Entry 5L6K (X-ray diffraction, 1.70 A resolution); this record covers chains B and D of the 6 polymer chains in the assembly.

# Chain B
Name: Carbonic anhydrase 2
From: Homo sapiens
Notes: EC 4.2.1.1
Reference sequence: P00918 (CAH2_HUMAN); residue numbers follow UniProt; this construct covers 1-260
Sequence (260 residues; numbered 1 to 260; the number before each row is that of its first residue):
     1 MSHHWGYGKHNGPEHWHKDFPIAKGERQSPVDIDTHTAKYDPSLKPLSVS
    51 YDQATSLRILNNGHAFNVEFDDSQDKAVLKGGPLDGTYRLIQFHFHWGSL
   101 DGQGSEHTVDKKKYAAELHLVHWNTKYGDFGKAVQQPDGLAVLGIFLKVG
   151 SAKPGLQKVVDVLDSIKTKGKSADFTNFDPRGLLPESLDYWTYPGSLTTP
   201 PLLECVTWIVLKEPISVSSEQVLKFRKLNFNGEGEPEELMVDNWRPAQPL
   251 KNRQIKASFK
Not modelled in the structure: 1
Metal / ion sites: Zn2+: His-94, His-96, His-119 (shared with 4SO_305(D) of chain D)
Swiss-Prot annotation at these positions:
  - active site: His-64 (Proton donor/acceptor)
  - binding site (Zn(2+)): His-94, His-96, His-119
  - binding site (substrate): Thr-198, Thr-199
  - site: Tyr-7 (Fine-tunes the proton-transfer properties of H-64), Asn-62 (Fine-tunes the proton-transfer properties of H-64), Asn-67 (Fine-tunes the proton-transfer properties of H-64), Gln-92 (Involved in the binding of some activators, including histamine and L-histidine)
  - modified residue: Ser-2 (N-acetylserine), Ser-165 (Phosphoserine), Ser-172 (Phosphoserine)
  - natural variant: Lys-18 (K18E: In Jogjakarta), Gln-92 (Q92P: In OPTB3), His-94 (H94Y: In OPTB3 loss of activity), His-107 (H107Y: In OPTB3), Gly-144 (G144R: In OPTB3), Pro-236 (P236H: In Melbourne)
  - mutagenesis: Trp-5 (W5A: Impaired activity, not rescued by 4-methylimidazole (4-MI); when associated with W-64), Tyr-7 (Y7F: Enhanced activity; Y7H: Reduced proton transfer rate), Asn-62 (N62A: Reduced activity; N62D: Strongly reduced activity; N62H: Reduced proton transfer; when associated with A-64; N62L: Reduced activity; N62T: Reduced activity; N62V: Reduced activity), His-64 (H64A: Reduced CO(2) hydrase activity, rescued by 4-methylimidazole (4-MI). Reduced proton transfer; when associated with H-62. Enhanced proton transfer; when associated with H-67 ...), Ala-65 (A65F: Reduced activity; A65S: 2-fold decrease in enzyme efficiency, as determined by kcat/KM ratio, and efficiently inhibited by chlorzolamide; when associated with Q-67), Asn-67 (N67H: Enhanced proton transfer; when associated with A-64; N67L: Reduced activity ...), His-94 (H94C/D/E/N/Q: Strongly reduced CO(2) hydrase and p-nitrophenyl acetate esterase activities, impaired stability of zinc binding), Glu-106 (E106A/Q: Strongly reduced CO(2) hydrase activity; E106D: Normal CO(2) hydrase activity), Glu-117 (E117Q: Strongly reduced activity and sulfonamide affinity), His-119 (H119D/N/Q: Reduced activity; H119E: Strongly reduced activity), Val-121 (V121A/G/I/L/S: Reduced CO(2) hydrase and p-nitrophenyl acetate esterase activities; V121K/R: Strongly reduced CO(2) hydrase and p-nitrophenyl acetate esterase activities), Val-142 (V142F/Y: Strongly impaired activity; V142G: Weakly impaired activity; V142H: Impaired activity), 4 further mutagenesis entries in UniProt

# Chain D
Name: Aromatic foldamer
Sequence (6 residues; each row starts with the number of its first residue):
   305 XXXXXX
Modified / non-standard residues: 4SO (4-sulfamoylbenzoic acid) at position 305, A1IJ4 (4-[3-(aminomethyl)phenoxy]butylcarbamic acid) at position 306, QUJ (8-azanyl-4-(2-methylpropoxy)quinoline-2-carboxylic acid) at position 307, QUK (8-azanyl-4-(3-azanylpropoxy)quinoline-2-carboxylic acid) at position 308, QVS (8-azanyl-4-oxidanyl-quinoline-2-carboxylic acid) at position 309, QVE (8-azanyl-4-(2-hydroxy-2-oxoethyloxy)quinoline-2-carboxylic acid) at position 310
Metal / ion sites: Zn2+: 4SO_305 (shared with His-94(B), His-96(B), His-119(B) of chain B)

# Interface between chain B and chain D
Residue-residue contacts (21; chain B residue first):
  Ser-2(B) / QUK_308(D)
  Ser-2(B) / QVE_310(D)
  His-3(B) / QUK_308(D)
  His-3(B) / QVS_309(D)
  His-3(B) / QVE_310(D)  hydrogen bond (side chain-backbone)
  Asp-19(B) / QVS_309(D)
  Phe-20(B) / QVS_309(D)
  Gln-92(B) / 4SO_305(D)
  His-94(B) / 4SO_305(D)
  His-96(B) / 4SO_305(D)
  His-119(B) / 4SO_305(D)
  Val-121(B) / 4SO_305(D)
  Phe-130(B) / 4SO_305(D)
  Phe-130(B) / A1IJ4_306(D)
  Val-142(B) / 4SO_305(D)
  Ser-196(B) / 4SO_305(D)
  Leu-197(B) / 4SO_305(D)
  Thr-198(B) / 4SO_305(D)
  Thr-199(B) / 4SO_305(D)
  Pro-201(B) / A1IJ4_306(D)
  Trp-208(B) / 4SO_305(D)
Interface residues without a listed pair, chain B (20 interface residues in all): Glu-106, Val-134, Leu-203

# Overview
20 residues of chain B and 5 residues of chain D are in contact, with 1 hydrogen bond. The hydrogen-bonded
pair is His-3(B)/QVE_310(D). From UniProt: active-site residue His-64(B), 3 Zn2+-binding residues,
substrate-binding residues Thr-198(B) and Thr-199(B) and 16 mutagenesis sites on chain B.
Chain B is Carbonic anhydrase 2 (Homo sapiens) and chain D is Aromatic foldamer; the structure, Crystal
Structure of Human Carbonic Anhydrase II in Complex with a Quinoline Oligoamide Foldamer, was determined by
X-ray diffraction together with 5LVS and 5L3O from the same study.
